5G5L - chains A and F of the 15 polymer chains in the assembly; structure by electron microscopy, 4.80 A resolution (low resolution: residue-level contacts below are approximate; hydrogen-bond / salt-bridge calls are withheld).

[Chain A]
Protein: DNA-directed RNA polymerase I subunit RPA190
From: Saccharomyces cerevisiae
Notes: EC 2.7.7.6
UniProtKB: P10964 (RPA1_YEAST); residue numbers follow UniProt; this construct covers 1-1664
Chain sequence (1664 residues; each row starts with the number of its first residue):
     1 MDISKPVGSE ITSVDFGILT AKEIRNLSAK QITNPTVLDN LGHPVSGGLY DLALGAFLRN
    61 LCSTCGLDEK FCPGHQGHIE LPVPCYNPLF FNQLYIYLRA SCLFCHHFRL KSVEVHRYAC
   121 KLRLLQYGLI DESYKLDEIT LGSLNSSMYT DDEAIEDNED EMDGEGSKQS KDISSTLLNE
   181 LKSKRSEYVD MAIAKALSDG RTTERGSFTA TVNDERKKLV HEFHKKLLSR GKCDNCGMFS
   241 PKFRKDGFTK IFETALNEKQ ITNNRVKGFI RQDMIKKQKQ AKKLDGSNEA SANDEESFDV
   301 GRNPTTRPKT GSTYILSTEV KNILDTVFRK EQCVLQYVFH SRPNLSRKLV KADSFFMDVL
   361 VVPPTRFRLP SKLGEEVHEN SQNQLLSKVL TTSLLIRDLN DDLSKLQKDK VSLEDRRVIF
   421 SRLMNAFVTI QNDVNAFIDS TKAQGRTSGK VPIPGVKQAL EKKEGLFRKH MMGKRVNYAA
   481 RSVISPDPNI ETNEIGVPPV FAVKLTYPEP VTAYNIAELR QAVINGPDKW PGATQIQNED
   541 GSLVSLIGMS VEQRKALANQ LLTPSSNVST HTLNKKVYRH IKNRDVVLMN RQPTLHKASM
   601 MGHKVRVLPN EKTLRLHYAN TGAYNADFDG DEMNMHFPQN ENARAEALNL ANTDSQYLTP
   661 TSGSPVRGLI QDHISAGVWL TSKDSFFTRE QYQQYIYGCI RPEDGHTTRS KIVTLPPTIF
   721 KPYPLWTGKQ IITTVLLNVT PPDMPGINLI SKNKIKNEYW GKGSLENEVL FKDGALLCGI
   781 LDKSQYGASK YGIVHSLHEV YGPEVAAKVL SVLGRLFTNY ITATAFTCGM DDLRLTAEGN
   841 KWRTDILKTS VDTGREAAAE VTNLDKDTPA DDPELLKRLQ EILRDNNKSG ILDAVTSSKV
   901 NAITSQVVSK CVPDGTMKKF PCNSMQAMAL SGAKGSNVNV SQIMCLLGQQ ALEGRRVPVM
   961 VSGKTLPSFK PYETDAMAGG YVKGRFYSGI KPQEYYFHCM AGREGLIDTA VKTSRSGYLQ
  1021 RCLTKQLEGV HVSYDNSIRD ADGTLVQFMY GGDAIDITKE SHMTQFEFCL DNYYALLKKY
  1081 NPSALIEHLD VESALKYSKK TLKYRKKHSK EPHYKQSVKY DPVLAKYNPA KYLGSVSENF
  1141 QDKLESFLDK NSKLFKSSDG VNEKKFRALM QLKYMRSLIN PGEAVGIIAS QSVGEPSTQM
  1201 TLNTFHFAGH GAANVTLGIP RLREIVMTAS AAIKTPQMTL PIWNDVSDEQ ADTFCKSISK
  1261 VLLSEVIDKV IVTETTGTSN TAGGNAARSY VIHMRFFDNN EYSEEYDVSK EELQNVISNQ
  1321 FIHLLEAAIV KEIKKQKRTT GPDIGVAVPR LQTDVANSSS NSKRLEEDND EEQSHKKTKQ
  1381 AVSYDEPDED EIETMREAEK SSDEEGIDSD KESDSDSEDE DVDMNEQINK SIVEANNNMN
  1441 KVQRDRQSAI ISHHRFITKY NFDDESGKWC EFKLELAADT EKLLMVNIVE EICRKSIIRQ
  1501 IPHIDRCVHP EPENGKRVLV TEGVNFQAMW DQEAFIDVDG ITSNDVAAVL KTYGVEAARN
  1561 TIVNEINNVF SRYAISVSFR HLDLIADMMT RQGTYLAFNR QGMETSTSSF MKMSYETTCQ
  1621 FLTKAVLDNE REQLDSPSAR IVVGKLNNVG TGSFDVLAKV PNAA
Unresolved in the structure: 142-173, 274-311, 1012-1015, 1206-1212, 1277-1285, 1340-1341, 1350-1439, 1663-1664
Bound ions: Zn2+ site 1: Cys62, Cys65, Cys72, His75; Zn2+ site 2: Cys102, Cys105, Cys233, Cys236

[Chain F]
Protein: DNA-directed RNA polymerases I, II, and III subunit rpabc 2
From: Saccharomyces cerevisiae
UniProtKB: P20435 (RPAB2_YEAST); residues 1-155 here = UniProt positions 1-155
Chain sequence (155 residues; each row starts with the number of its first residue):
     1 MSDYEEAFND GNENFEDFDV EHFSDEETYE EKPQFKDGET TDANGKTIVT GGNGPEDFQQ
    61 HEQIRRKTLK EKAIPKDQRA TTPYMTKYER ARILGTRALQ ISMNAPVFVD LEGETDPLRI
   121 AMKELAEKKI PLVIRRYLPD GSFEDWSVEE LIVDL
Unresolved in the structure: 1-54, 155

[Interface between chain A and chain F]
Residue-residue contacts - 49 pairs, chain A then chain F:
  Thr512(A) with Ser102(F)
  Tyr514(A) with Ile101(F); Ser102(F); Thr115(F); Pro117(F)
  Glu518(A) with Thr115(F)
  Asn574(A) with Ser102(F); Met103(F)
  Arg584(A) with Asp116(F)
  Glu641(A) with Leu99(F)
  Asn642(A) with Gly95(F); Thr96(F); Leu99(F)
  Arg644(A) with Asp116(F)
  Ala645(A) with Gly95(F)
  Asn649(A) with Arg90(F)
  Tyr1034(A) with Thr86(F); Glu89(F); Arg136(F)
  Arg1039(A) with Pro139(F)
  Leu1085(A) with Tyr84(F); Ile152(F)
  Asn1128(A) with Ala80(F)
  Ala1130(A) with Pro83(F)
  Met1175(A) with Tyr84(F)
  Arg1176(A) with Tyr84(F); Asp154(F)
  Asn1180(A) with Lys87(F)
  Pro1181(A) with Tyr88(F)
  Glu1183(A) with Tyr88(F)
  Thr1651(A) with Arg92(F)
  Ser1653(A) with Tyr137(F)
  Phe1654(A) with Arg92(F); Ile134(F); Arg135(F); Tyr137(F)
  Asp1655(A) with Val133(F); Ile134(F); Arg135(F); Tyr137(F)
  Val1656(A) with Arg92(F); Val133(F)
  Leu1657(A) with Leu132(F); Val133(F); Arg135(F); Asp145(F)
  Lys1659(A) with Pro131(F); Ser147(F); Glu149(F)
Other interface residues (no listed pair), chain A (39 interface residues in all): Pro510, Thr572, Leu573, Lys604, Leu648, Leu650, Ser1033, Asp1035, Ala1084, His1088, Gly1182, Ala1658
Other interface residues (no listed pair), chain F (39 interface residues in all): Thr81, Thr82, Ala91, Asn104, Leu111, Leu118, Arg119, Leu138

[In short]
Chain A and chain F each contribute 39 residues to their interface. The Zn2+ site 1 is built by Cys62(A),
Cys65(A), Cys72(A) and His75(A). Cys102(A), Cys105(A), Cys233(A) and Cys236(A) form the Zn2+ site 2.
Chain A is DNA-directed RNA polymerase I subunit RPA190 and chain F is DNA-directed RNA polymerases I, II, and
III subunit rpabc 2, both from Saccharomyces cerevisiae; the structure, RNA polymerase I-Rrn3 complex at 4.8 A
resolution, was determined by electron microscopy.
